PDB entry 7XVL | X-ray diffraction, 3.51 A resolution | chains D and I of the 21 polymer chains in the assembly

Chain D:
Name: Histone H2B type 1-J
From: Homo sapiens
UniProt: P06899 (H2B1J_HUMAN); residues 0-125 here correspond to UniProt positions 1-126 (UniProt number = residue number + 1)
Chain sequence (128 residues; row label = number of the first residue in the row; numbers below 1 keep their minus sign (Gly-2 is residue -2)):
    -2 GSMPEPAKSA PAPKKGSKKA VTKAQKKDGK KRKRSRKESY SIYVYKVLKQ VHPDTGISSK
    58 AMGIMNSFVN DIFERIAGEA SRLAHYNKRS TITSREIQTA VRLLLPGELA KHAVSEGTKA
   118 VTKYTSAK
Not modelled in the structure: -2 to 29
Sequence notes: expression tag (-2 to -1)
Swiss-Prot annotation at these positions:
  - modified residue: Pro1 (N-acetylproline), Glu2 (ADP-ribosyl glutamic acid), Lys5 (N6-(2-hydroxyisobutyryl)lysine), Ser6 (ADP-ribosylserine), Lys11 (N6-(beta-hydroxybutyryl)lysine), Lys12 (N6-(2-hydroxyisobutyryl)lysine), Ser14 (Phosphoserine), Lys15 (N6-acetyllysine), Lys16 (N6-(beta-hydroxybutyryl)lysine), Lys20 (N6-(2-hydroxyisobutyryl)lysine), Lys23 (N6-(2-hydroxyisobutyryl)lysine), Lys24 (N6-(2-hydroxyisobutyryl)lysine), Lys34 (N6-(2-hydroxyisobutyryl)lysine), Glu35 (PolyADP-ribosyl glutamic acid), Ser36 (Phosphoserine), Lys43 (N6-(2-hydroxyisobutyryl)lysine), Lys46 (N6-(2-hydroxyisobutyryl)lysine), Lys57 (N6,N6-dimethyllysine), Arg79 (Dimethylated arginine), Lys85 (N6,N6,N6-trimethyllysine) and 6 more in UniProt
  - glycosylation: Ser112 (O-linked (GlcNAc) serine)
  - cross-link (Glycyl lysine isopeptide (Lys-Gly)): Lys5 (interchain with G-Cter in SUMO2), Lys20 (interchain with G-Cter in SUMO2), Lys34 (interchain with G-Cter in ubiquitin), Lys120 (interchain with G-Cter in ubiquitin)

Chain I:
Molecule: 169-nt DNA strand
From: synthetic construct
Sequence (169 nucleotides; numbered -82 to 86; the number before each row is that of its first residue; numbers below 1 keep their minus sign (DC-82 is residue -82)):
   -82 CCAAAAAAAA AACAGCATCC CGGTGCCGAG GCCGCTCAAT TGGTCGTAGA CAGCTCTAGC
   -22 ACCGCTTAAA CGCACGTACG CGCTGTCTAC CGCGTTTTAA CCGCCACTAG AAGCGCTTAC
    38 TAGTCTCCAG GCACGTGTGA GACCGGCACA TGCAAAAAAA AAACGAGCT

Chain D / chain I interface:
Contacting residue pairs (18):
  Arg31(D) - DA29(I)  hydrogen bond to the phosphate
  Arg31(D) - DG30(I)  salt bridge to the phosphate
  Ser32(D) - DG30(I)  hydrogen bond to the phosphate
  Arg33(D) - DC-46(I)  sugar contact
  Arg33(D) - DA-45(I)  sugar contact
  Glu35(D) - DA-45(I)  sugar contact
  Tyr42(D) - DA-54(I)  sugar contact
  Tyr42(D) - DG-53(I)  hydrogen bond to the phosphate
  Gly53(D) - DG-53(I)  phosphate contact
  Ile54(D) - DA-54(I)  sugar contact
  Ile54(D) - DG-53(I)  hydrogen bond to the phosphate
  Ser55(D) - DA-54(I)  sugar contact
  Ser56(D) - DA-54(I)  hydrogen bond to the phosphate
  Arg86(D) - DG-34(I)  phosphate contact
  Arg86(D) - DA-33(I)  salt bridge to the phosphate
  Ser87(D) - DG-34(I)  hydrogen bond to the phosphate
  Thr88(D) - DA-35(I)  hydrogen bond to the phosphate
  Thr88(D) - DG-34(I)  hydrogen bond to the phosphate
Other interface residues (no listed pair), chain D (13 interface residues in all): Lys85
Other interface residues (no listed pair), chain I (10 interface residues in all): DA-44

Overview:
13 residues of chain D face 10 of chain I across their interface, with 8 hydrogen bonds and 2 salt bridges.
Polar pairs include Arg31(D)-DA29(I), Ser32(D)-DG30(I) and Tyr42(D)-DG-53(I).
Chain D is Histone H2B type 1-J (Homo sapiens) and chain I is a 169-nt DNA strand (synthetic construct); the
structure, Crystal Structure of Nucleosome-H1.0 Linker Histone Assembly (sticky-169an DNA fragment), was
determined by X-ray diffraction.
